5KZM - chains A and B; structure by X-ray diffraction, 2.80 A resolution.

Chain A:
Molecule: Tryptophan synthase alpha chain
Organism: Francisella tularensis subsp. tularensis
Notes: EC 4.2.1.20
Reference sequence: Q5NE80 (TRPA_FRATT); residue numbers follow UniProt; this construct covers 1-269
Sequence (272 residues; numbered -2 to 269; the number before each row is that of its first residue; numbers below 1 keep their minus sign (Ser-2 is residue -2)):
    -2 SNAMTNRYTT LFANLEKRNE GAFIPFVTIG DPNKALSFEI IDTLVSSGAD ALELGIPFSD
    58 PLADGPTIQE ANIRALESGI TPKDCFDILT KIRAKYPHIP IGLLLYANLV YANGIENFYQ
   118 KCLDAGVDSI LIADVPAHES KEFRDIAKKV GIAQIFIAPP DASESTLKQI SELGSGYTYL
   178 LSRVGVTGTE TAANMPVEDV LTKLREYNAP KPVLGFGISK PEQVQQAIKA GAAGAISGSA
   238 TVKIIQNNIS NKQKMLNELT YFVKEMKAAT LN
Disordered / not traced: -2 to 0, 183-191
Differences from the reference sequence: expression tag (-2 to 0)
Modified residues: Mse1, Mse192, Mse252, Mse263 (selenomethionine; parent Met)
UniProt features mapped onto this chain:
  - active site (Proton acceptor): Glu50, Asp61
Ion coordination: Ca2+: Glu203 (shared with Glu363(B) of chain B)
What the authors report for this chain:
  - specificity-determining residues: Leu59 (proposed by the authors, not directly observed)

Chain B:
Molecule: Tryptophan synthase beta chain
Organism: Francisella tularensis subsp. tularensis (strain SCHU S4 / Schu 4)
Notes: EC 4.2.1.20
Reference sequence: Q5NE79 (TRPB_FRATT); residues 2-396 here = UniProt positions 2-396
Sequence (396 residues; row label = number of the first residue in the row):
     1 MSKLNAYFGE YGGQFVPQIL VPALDQLEQE FIKAQADESF KQEFKELLQE YAGRPTALTK
    61 TRNIVKNTRT KLYLKREDLL HGGAHKTNQV LGQALLAKRM GKKEIIAETG AGQHGVATAL
   121 ACALLDLKCR VYMGAKDVER QSPNVFRMKL MGAEVIPVHS GSATLKDACN EALRDWSANY
   181 SKAHYLLGTA AGPHPFPTIV REFQRMIGEE TKQQMLAKEG RLPDAVIACV GGGSNAIGMF
   241 ADFIDEKNVK LIGVEPAGKG IETGEHGAPL KHGKTGIFFG MKAPLMQNSD GQIEESYSIS
   301 AGLDFPSVGP QHAHLLAIGR AKYASATDDE ALDAFKLLCK KEGIIPALES SHALAHALKL
   361 AYEDPNKEQL LVVNLSGRGD KDIFTVHDIL KEKGEI
Disordered / not traced: 396
Differences from the reference sequence: initiating methionine (1)
Modified residues: Mse1 (selenomethionine); Lys86 ((2S)-2-amino-6-[[3-hydroxy-2-methyl-5-(phosphonooxymethyl)pyridin-4-yl]methylideneamino]hexanoic acid; LLP); Mse100, Mse133, Mse148, Mse151, Mse206, Mse215, Mse239, Mse281, Mse286 (selenomethionine; parent Met)
UniProt features mapped onto this chain:
  - modified residue: Lys86 (N6-(pyridoxal phosphate)lysine)
Ion coordination: Ca2+ site 1: Glu295, Ser296, Asp304; Ca2+ site 2: Glu363 (shared with Glu203(A) of chain A)
What the authors report for this chain:
  - catalytic residues: Thr109, Asp304 (citing earlier work)

Chain A / chain B interface:
Residue-residue contacts - 65 pairs, chain A then chain B:
  Pro54(A) with Gln292(B)
  Phe55(A) with Gly291(B); Gln292(B); Ile293(B), hydrophobic
  Ser56(A) with Gln292(B); Ile293(B), hydrogen bond (side chain-backbone)
  Asp57(A) with Phe278(B); Ile293(B)
  Pro58(A) with Asn170(B), hydrogen bond (backbone-side chain)
  Leu59(A) with Asn170(B), hydrogen bond (backbone-side chain); Phe279(B), hydrophobic
  Ala60(A) with Pro17(B), hydrophobic; Arg174(B)
  Asp61(A) with Asn170(B), hydrogen bond (backbone-side chain); Arg174(B), hydrogen bond (backbone-side chain)
  Gly62(A) with Arg174(B)
  Pro63(A) with Arg174(B)
  Gln66(A) with Asp167(B); Asn170(B), hydrogen bond; Arg174(B)
  Glu67(A) with Ser160(B); Gly161(B), hydrogen bond (side chain-backbone)
  Ile70(A) with Gly161(B)
  Leu73(A) with Gln292(B)
  Thr78(A) with Asp290(B)
  Pro79(A) with Asp290(B)
  Ala104(A) with Ile277(B), hydrophobic
  Asn105(A) with Gly276(B); Ile277(B), hydrogen bond (side chain-backbone); Leu285(B); Gln287(B), hydrogen bond; Gly291(B), hydrogen bond (side chain-backbone)
  Leu106(A) with Asp290(B); Gln292(B)
  Tyr108(A) with Glu10(B); Ile277(B), hydrophobic; Lys282(B), hydrogen bond
  Ala109(A) with Gln287(B)
  Asn110(A) with Lys274(B), hydrogen bond; Ser289(B), hydrogen bond (side chain-backbone); Asp290(B)
  Ala130(A) with Pro17(B)
  Asp131(A) with Phe15(B); Val16(B)
  Val132(A) with Phe15(B), hydrophobic; Val16(B)
  Pro133(A) with Gln14(B); Val16(B); Gln18(B); Val21(B), hydrophobic
  Ala134(A) with Gln18(B), hydrogen bond (backbone-side chain)
  His135(A) with Gln14(B), hydrogen bond; Val21(B)
  Glu136(A) with Tyr7(B), hydrogen bond; Gly13(B); Gln14(B), hydrogen bond (side chain-backbone); Phe15(B)
  Glu139(A) with Phe15(B); Lys282(B), salt bridge
  Ile154(A) with Gln18(B)
  Pro156(A) with Gln18(B)
  Asp158(A) with Pro22(B); Tyr180(B)
  Thr163(A) with Gln18(B)
  Leu178(A) with Ile19(B), hydrophobic
Also at the interface, not in a pair above, chain A (37 interface residues in all): Phe140, Ile167
Also at the interface, not in a pair above, chain B (35 interface residues in all): Ser162, Lys166, Cys169, Glu171, Thr275

Overview:
Chain A and chain B form an interface of 37 and 35 residues respectively, with 17 hydrogen bonds and 1 salt
bridge. Polar contacts include Glu139(A)-Lys282(B), Ser56(A)-Ile293(B) and Pro58(A)-Asn170(B). Curated
annotation (UniProt) lists active-site residues Glu50(A) and Asp61(A) on chain A. From the paper: catalytic
residues Thr109(B) and Asp304(B); the specificity determinant Leu59(A).
Here chain A is Tryptophan synthase alpha chain (Francisella tularensis subsp. tularensis) and chain B is
Tryptophan synthase beta chain (Francisella tularensis subsp. tularensis (strain SCHU S4 / Schu 4)). Entry
5KZM (Crystal structure of Tryptophan synthase alpha-beta chain complex from Francisella tularensis) was
determined by X-ray diffraction together with 5KIN from the same study.
